Entry 8TBP (X-ray diffraction, 3.13 A resolution); this record covers chains B and E of the 3 polymer chains in the assembly.

== Chain B ==
Molecule: HLA class II histocompatibility antigen, DRB1 beta chain
Source organism: Homo sapiens
Reference sequence: P01911 (DRB1_HUMAN); residues 1-190 here correspond to UniProt positions 30-219 (UniProt number = residue number + 29)
Sequence (190 residues; numbered 1 to 190; the number before each row is that of its first residue):
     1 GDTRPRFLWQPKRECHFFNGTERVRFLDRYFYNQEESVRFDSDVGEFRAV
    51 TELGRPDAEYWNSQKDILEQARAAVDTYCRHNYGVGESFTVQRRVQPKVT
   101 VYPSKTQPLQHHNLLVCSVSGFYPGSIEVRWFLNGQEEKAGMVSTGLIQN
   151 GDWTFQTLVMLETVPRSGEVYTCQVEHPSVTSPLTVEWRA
Unresolved in the structure: 1
Construct notes: variant Gly-86 (Val115 in P01911)
Swiss-Prot annotation at these positions:
  - binding site (a peptide antigen): Asp-57, Trp-61, His-81, Asn-82, Arg-93
  - glycosylation: Asn-19 (N-linked (GlcNAc...) asparagine)
Disulfide bonds: Cys-15/Cys-79, Cys-117/Cys-173

== Chain E ==
Molecule: Small nuclear ribonucleoprotein-associated protein N peptide
Source organism: Homo sapiens
Reference sequence: P63162 (RSMN_HUMAN); residues 301-315 here correspond to UniProt positions 65-79 (UniProt number = residue number - 236)
Sequence (15 residues; row label = number of the first residue in the row):
   301 RVLGLVLLRGENLVS
Unresolved in the structure: 301

== Chain B / chain E interface ==
Contacting residue pairs (23; chain B residue first):
  Arg-13(B) with Leu-308(E); Gly-310(E)
  Phe-26(B) with Leu-308(E), hydrophobic
  Asp-28(B) with Glu-311(E)
  Tyr-30(B) with Gly-310(E); Glu-311(E), hydrogen bond (side chain-backbone)
  Phe-47(B) with Glu-311(E)
  Pro-56(B) with Val-314(E)
  Asp-57(B) with Leu-313(E); Val-314(E), hydrogen bond (side chain-backbone)
  Tyr-60(B) with Val-314(E), hydrophobic
  Trp-61(B) with Glu-311(E); Asn-312(E), hydrogen bond (side chain-backbone); Leu-313(E), hydrophobic
  Ile-67(B) with Glu-311(E)
  Tyr-78(B) with Val-306(E); Leu-308(E), hydrophobic
  His-81(B) with Gly-304(E), hydrogen bond (side chain-backbone)
  Asn-82(B) with Leu-305(E); Val-306(E), hydrogen bond (side chain-backbone)
  Val-85(B) with Leu-303(E), hydrophobic; Gly-304(E); Leu-305(E), hydrophobic
Other interface residues (no listed pair), chain B (16 interface residues in all): Trp-9, Thr-77
Other interface residues (no listed pair), chain E (12 interface residues in all): Leu-307, Arg-309

== Overview ==
16 residues of chain B face 12 of chain E across their interface; the contacts include 5 hydrogen bonds. Polar
contacts include Tyr-30(B)/Glu-311(E), Asp-57(B)/Val-314(E) and Trp-61(B)/Asn-312(E). From UniProt: 5 peptide
antigen-binding residues on chain B.
Chain B is HLA class II histocompatibility antigen, DRB1 beta chain and chain E is Small nuclear
ribonucleoprotein-associated protein N peptide, both from Homo sapiens; the structure, HLA-DRB1*15:01 in
complex with smith antigen, was determined by X-ray diffraction.
